Entry 4QZ6 (X-ray diffraction, 2.90 A resolution); this record covers chains M and b of the 28 polymer chains in the assembly.

== Chain M ==
Molecule: Proteasome subunit beta type-7
Organism: Saccharomyces cerevisiae
Notes: EC 3.4.25.1
UniProtKB: P30657 (PSB7_YEAST); residues -12 to 233 here correspond to UniProt positions 21-266 (UniProt number = residue number + 33)
Amino-acid sequence (246 residues; row label = number of the first residue in the row; numbers below 1 keep their minus sign (Thr-12 is residue -12)):
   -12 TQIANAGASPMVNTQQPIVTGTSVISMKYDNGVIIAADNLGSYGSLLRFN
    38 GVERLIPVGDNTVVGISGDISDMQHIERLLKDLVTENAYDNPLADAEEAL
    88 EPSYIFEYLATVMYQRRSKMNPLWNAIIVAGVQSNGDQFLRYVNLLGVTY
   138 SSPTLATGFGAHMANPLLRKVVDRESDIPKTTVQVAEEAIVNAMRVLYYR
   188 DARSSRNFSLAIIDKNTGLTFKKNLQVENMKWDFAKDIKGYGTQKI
Disordered / not traced: -12 to 0

== Chain b ==
Molecule: Proteasome subunit beta type-1
Organism: Saccharomyces cerevisiae
Notes: EC 3.4.25.1
UniProtKB: P38624 (PSB1_YEAST); residues 1-196 here correspond to UniProt positions 20-215 (UniProt number = residue number + 19)
Amino-acid sequence (196 residues; numbered 1 to 196; the number before each row is that of its first residue):
     1 TSIMAVTFKDGVILGADSRTTTGAYIANRVTDKLTRVHDKIWCCRSGSAA
    51 DTQAIADIVQYHLELYTSQYGTPSTETAASVFKELCYENKDNLTAGIIVA
   101 GYDDKNKGEVYTIPLGGSVHKLPYAIAGSGSTFIYGYCDKNFRENMSKEE
   151 TVDFIKHSLSQAIKWDGSSGGVIRMVVLTAAGVERLIFYPDEYEQL
Swiss-Prot annotation at these positions:
  - active site: Thr1 (Nucleophile)
Glycans and other covalent adducts: compound 04C linked to Thr1
Small-molecule neighbours: 04C (1,2,4-trideoxy-4-methyl-2-{[N-(morpholin-4-ylacetyl)-L-alanyl-O-methyl-L-tyrosyl]amino}-1-phenyl-D-xylitol): Arg19, Thr20, Thr21, Thr22, Thr31, Lys33, Arg45, Ser46, Gly47, Ser48, Ala49, Thr52, Thr94, Ser129, Ser168

== How chain M and chain b interact ==
Residue-residue contacts - 62 pairs, chain M then chain b:
  Ser32(M) - Trp165(b)
  Ser32(M) - Asp166(b)
  Ser32(M) - Gly167(b)  hydrogen bond (backbone-backbone)
  Leu33(M) - Phe133(b)  hydrophobic
  Leu33(M) - Trp165(b)
  Leu34(M) - Lys164(b)
  Leu34(M) - Trp165(b)  hydrogen bond (backbone-backbone)
  Leu34(M) - Gly167(b)
  Arg35(M) - Trp165(b)
  Phe146(M) - Ala24(b)
  Phe146(M) - Tyr25(b)
  Tyr185(M) - Glu194(b)  hydrogen bond
  Tyr186(M) - Ile26(b)
  Tyr186(M) - Arg29(b)
  Arg187(M) - Ala24(b)
  Arg187(M) - Tyr25(b)
  Arg187(M) - Ile26(b)  hydrogen bond (backbone-backbone)
  Arg187(M) - Ala27(b)  hydrogen bond (side chain-backbone)
  Arg187(M) - Asn28(b)
  Arg187(M) - Arg29(b)
  Asp188(M) - Ala24(b)
  Asp188(M) - Ile26(b)
  Ala189(M) - Arg19(b)
  Ala189(M) - Ala24(b)  hydrogen bond (backbone-backbone)
  Ala189(M) - Ile26(b)
  Ala189(M) - Gly167(b)
  Arg190(M) - Ala24(b)
  Arg190(M) - Gly167(b)
  Arg193(M) - Asp191(b)  salt bridge
  Arg193(M) - Glu194(b)  salt bridge
  Lys218(M) - Arg29(b)  hydrogen bond (backbone-side chain)
  Trp219(M) - Arg29(b)
  Trp219(M) - Gly171(b)
  Trp219(M) - Val172(b)  hydrophobic
  Trp219(M) - Tyr189(b)
  Trp219(M) - Pro190(b)
  Asp220(M) - Tyr189(b)
  Phe221(M) - Arg29(b)
  Phe221(M) - Val30(b)  hydrophobic
  Ala222(M) - Val30(b)  hydrophobic
  Ala222(M) - Val172(b)  hydrophobic
  Ala222(M) - Arg174(b)  hydrogen bond (backbone-side chain)
  Ala222(M) - Ile187(b)
  Lys223(M) - Ile187(b)
  Lys223(M) - Tyr189(b)
  Ile225(M) - Val30(b)  hydrophobic
  Ile225(M) - Arg174(b)
  Lys226(M) - Asp32(b)
  Gly227(M) - Asp32(b)  hydrogen bond (backbone-side chain)
  Tyr228(M) - Thr35(b)
  Tyr228(M) - Arg45(b)
  Tyr228(M) - Gln53(b)  hydrogen bond (side chain-backbone)
  Tyr228(M) - Ala56(b)
  Tyr228(M) - Asp57(b)  hydrogen bond
  Gln231(M) - Asp32(b)
  Gln231(M) - Leu34(b)
  Gln231(M) - Thr35(b)
  Gln231(M) - Arg36(b)  hydrogen bond (side chain-backbone)
  Gln231(M) - Trp42(b)
  Gln231(M) - Arg185(b)
  Ile233(M) - Trp42(b)  hydrophobic
  Ile233(M) - Arg185(b)  hydrogen bond (backbone-side chain)
Interface residues without a listed pair, chain M (26 interface residues in all): Met150, Met217
Interface residues without a listed pair, chain b (34 interface residues in all): Thr21, Ile163, Ser168

== Summary ==
Chain M and chain b form an interface of 26 and 34 residues respectively, with 13 hydrogen bonds and 2 salt
bridges. Polar pairs include Arg193(M)-Asp191(b), Arg193(M)-Glu194(b) and Tyr185(M)-Glu194(b). Compound 04C is
covalently linked to Thr1(b). From UniProt: active-site residue Thr1(b) on chain b.
Chain M is Proteasome subunit beta type-7 and chain b is Proteasome subunit beta type-1, both from
Saccharomyces cerevisiae; the structure, yCP beta5-A49T-A50V double mutant in complex with the epoxyketone
inhibitor ONX 0914, was determined by X-ray diffraction together with 4QUX, 4QUY, 4QV0, 4QV1, 4QV3, 4QV4 and
42 further entries from the same study.
